Entry 3KJ4 (X-ray diffraction, 3.10 A resolution); this record covers chains L and H of the 3 polymer chains in the assembly.

Chain L:
Name: Fab fragment 1D9 light chain
Organism: Mus musculus
Notes: antibody fragment or engineered binder
Sequence (219 residues; numbered 1 to 219; the number before each row is that of its first residue):
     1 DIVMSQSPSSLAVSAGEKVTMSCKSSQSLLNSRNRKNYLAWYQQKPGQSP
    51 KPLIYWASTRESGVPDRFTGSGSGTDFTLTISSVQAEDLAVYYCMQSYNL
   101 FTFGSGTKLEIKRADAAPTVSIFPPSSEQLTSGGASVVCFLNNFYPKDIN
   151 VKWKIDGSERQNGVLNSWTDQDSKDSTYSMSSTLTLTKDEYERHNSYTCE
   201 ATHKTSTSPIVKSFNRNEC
Disulfides: Cys-23/Cys-94, Cys-139/Cys-199

Chain H:
Name: Fab fragment 1D9 heavy chain
Organism: Mus musculus
Notes: antibody fragment or engineered binder
Sequence (220 residues; each row starts with the number of its first residue):
     1 QVQLKESGPGLVAPSQSLSISCSVSGFSLSSYGVHWVRQSPGQGLEWLGV
    51 IWSGGNTHYNSALMSRLSISKENSKNQVFLKMNSLQTDDTAIYYCARVGI
   101 YYEGAWFAYWGQGTLVTVSAAKTTPPSVYPLAPGSAAQTNSMVTLGCLVK
   151 GYFPEPVTVTWNSGSLSSGVHTFPAVLQSDLYTLSSSVTVPSSTWPSETV
   201 TCNVAHPASSTKVDKKIVPR
Not modelled in the structure: 1
Disulfides: Cys-22/Cys-95, Cys-147/Cys-202

Interface between chain L and chain H:
Pairs across the interface (66; chain L residue first):
  Lys-36(L) / Tyr-102(H)
  Tyr-38(L) / Tyr-102(H)
  Tyr-42(L) / Trp-106(H)  hydrogen bond (side chain-backbone)
  Tyr-42(L) / Phe-107(H)
  Tyr-42(L) / Trp-110(H)  hydrophobic
  Gln-44(L) / Gln-39(H)  hydrogen bond
  Gln-44(L) / Tyr-94(H)  hydrogen bond
  Gly-47(L) / Gln-112(H)
  Gln-48(L) / Gln-112(H)
  Ser-49(L) / Tyr-94(H)
  Ser-49(L) / Trp-110(H)
  Ser-49(L) / Gly-111(H)  hydrogen bond (side chain-backbone)
  Ser-49(L) / Gln-112(H)  hydrogen bond (side chain-backbone)
  Pro-50(L) / Trp-110(H)
  Pro-52(L) / Ala-108(H)
  Tyr-55(L) / Trp-106(H)  hydrophobic
  Trp-56(L) / Tyr-102(H)
  Trp-56(L) / Glu-103(H)
  Glu-61(L) / Trp-106(H)
  Tyr-93(L) / Gln-39(H)  hydrogen bond
  Tyr-93(L) / Gly-44(H)
  Tyr-93(L) / Leu-45(H)  hydrophobic
  Met-95(L) / Phe-107(H)  hydrophobic
  Ser-97(L) / Tyr-102(H)
  Phe-101(L) / His-35(H)
  Phe-101(L) / Trp-47(H)
  Phe-101(L) / Ile-100(H)  hydrophobic
  Phe-101(L) / Phe-107(H)  hydrophobic
  Phe-103(L) / Leu-45(H)  hydrophobic
  Thr-119(L) / Asn-140(H)
  Ser-121(L) / Thr-144(H)
  Phe-123(L) / Leu-131(H)
  Phe-123(L) / Ala-132(H)
  Phe-123(L) / Pro-133(H)  hydrophobic
  Phe-123(L) / Thr-144(H)
  Ser-126(L) / Tyr-129(H)
  Glu-128(L) / Tyr-129(H)
  Glu-128(L) / Pro-130(H)
  Glu-128(L) / Lys-215(H)
  Gln-129(L) / Tyr-129(H)
  Gln-129(L) / Lys-150(H)
  Ser-132(L) / Tyr-129(H)  hydrogen bond
  Ser-136(L) / Lys-150(H)  hydrogen bond
  Val-138(L) / Leu-131(H)  hydrophobic
  Phe-140(L) / Leu-145(H)
  Phe-140(L) / Gly-146(H)
  Phe-140(L) / Phe-173(H)  hydrophobic
  Phe-140(L) / Ser-185(H)
  Phe-140(L) / Ser-186(H)
  Phe-140(L) / Ser-187(H)
  Asn-142(L) / His-171(H)
  Asn-142(L) / Ser-187(H)
  Asn-143(L) / His-171(H)  hydrogen bond
  Leu-165(L) / Val-176(H)  hydrophobic
  Leu-165(L) / Gln-178(H)
  Ser-167(L) / Phe-173(H)
  Ser-167(L) / Pro-174(H)  hydrogen bond (side chain-backbone)
  Trp-168(L) / Pro-174(H)
  Asp-172(L) / His-171(H)  salt bridge
  Ser-179(L) / His-171(H)
  Ser-179(L) / Phe-173(H)
  Met-180(L) / Phe-173(H)  hydrophobic
  Ser-181(L) / Phe-173(H)
  Ser-181(L) / Ser-185(H)  hydrogen bond
  Thr-185(L) / Lys-150(H)
  Cys-219(L) / Ser-135(H)
Also at the interface, not in a pair above, chain L (46 interface residues in all): Lys-51, Leu-100, Gly-104, Ser-105, Pro-124, Asn-166, Thr-169, Thr-183
Also at the interface, not in a pair above, chain H (43 interface residues in all): Val-37, Gln-43, Gly-104, Gly-113, Gly-134, Leu-148, Thr-172, Thr-183

Overview:
46 residues of chain L and 43 residues of chain H are in contact; the contacts include 11 hydrogen bonds and 1
salt bridge. Among the polar pairs are Asp-172(L)/His-171(H), Tyr-42(L)/Trp-106(H) and Gln-44(L)/Gln-39(H).
Here chain L is Fab fragment 1D9 light chain and chain H is Fab fragment 1D9 heavy chain, both from Mus
musculus. Entry 3KJ4 (Structure of rat Nogo receptor bound to 1D9 antagonist antibody) was determined by X-ray
diffraction.
